2C12 - chains A and B of the 4 polymer chains in the assembly; structure by X-ray diffraction, 2.07 A resolution.

Chain A (and B):
Molecule: Nitroalkane oxidase
From: Fusarium oxysporum
Notes: chain B of this document is another copy of the same molecule, construct and numbering; everything in this record applies to it too
UniProtKB: Q8X1D8 (Q8X1D8_FUSOX); residues 1-439 here = UniProt positions 1-439
Chain sequence (439 residues; numbered 1 to 439; the number before each row is that of its first residue):
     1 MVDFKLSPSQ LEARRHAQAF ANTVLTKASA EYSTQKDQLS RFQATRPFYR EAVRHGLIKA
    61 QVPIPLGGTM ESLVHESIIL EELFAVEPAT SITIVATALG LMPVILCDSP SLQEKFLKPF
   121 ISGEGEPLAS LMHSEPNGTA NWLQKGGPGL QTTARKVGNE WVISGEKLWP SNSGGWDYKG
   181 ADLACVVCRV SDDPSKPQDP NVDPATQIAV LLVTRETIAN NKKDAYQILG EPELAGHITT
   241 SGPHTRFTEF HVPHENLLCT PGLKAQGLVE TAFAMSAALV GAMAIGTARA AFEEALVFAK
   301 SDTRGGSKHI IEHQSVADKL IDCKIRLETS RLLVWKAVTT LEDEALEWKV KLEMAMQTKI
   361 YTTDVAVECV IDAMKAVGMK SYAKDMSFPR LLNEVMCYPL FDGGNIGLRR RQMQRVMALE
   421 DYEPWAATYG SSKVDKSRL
Unresolved in the structure: 1, 432-439
Residues lining bound ligands:
  - FAD (flavin-adenine dinucleotide), molecule 1: L99, L131, M132, H133, S134, G138, T139, A140, N141, W169, P170, S171, L234, T240, F273, C397, L400, F401, D402, G403, G404, I406, G407, L408, R411
  - FAD, molecule 2: R304, I310, H313, V316, K375, A376, V377, G378, M379, Y382
UniProt features mapped onto this chain:
  - active site: D402 (Proton acceptor)
  - binding site (FAD): L131 to S134, T139 to N141, W169 to S171, R304, H313, Q314, K375 to M379, L400 to G404
From the paper describing this entry:
  - catalytic residues: D402
  - contacts within the chain: S276-D402 (hydrogen bond), D402-R409 (hydrogen bond)
  - binding site for spermine: E76, D402
  - specificity-determining residues: F273, L408, R415
  - binding site for flavin-adenine dinucleotide: D402

How chain A and chain B interact:
Pairs across the interface (82; chain A residue first):
  P136(A) - R304(B)  hydrogen bond (backbone-side chain)
  N137(A) - R304(B)  hydrogen bond (backbone-side chain)
  N137(A) - G305(B)  hydrogen bond (backbone-backbone)
  G138(A) - R304(B)
  N141(A) - T303(B)
  N141(A) - R304(B)
  N141(A) - G305(B)
  N141(A) - G306(B)
  Q144(A) - G306(B)
  Q144(A) - S307(B)  hydrogen bond
  P148(A) - G305(B)
  P148(A) - G306(B)
  W169(A) - M379(B)
  W169(A) - K380(B)
  W169(A) - A383(B)  hydrophobic
  E233(A) - A383(B)
  E233(A) - K384(B)  hydrogen bond (backbone-backbone)
  L234(A) - Y382(B)
  L234(A) - K384(B)
  A235(A) - Y382(B)  hydrogen bond (backbone-backbone)
  A235(A) - P389(B)  hydrophobic
  G236(A) - Y382(B)  hydrogen bond (backbone-side chain)
  H237(A) - Y382(B)
  T303(A) - N141(B)
  R304(A) - P136(B)  hydrogen bond (side chain-backbone)
  R304(A) - N137(B)  hydrogen bond (side chain-backbone)
  R304(A) - G138(B)
  R304(A) - N141(B)
  G305(A) - N137(B)  hydrogen bond (backbone-backbone)
  G305(A) - N141(B)
  G305(A) - P148(B)
  G306(A) - N141(B)
  G306(A) - Q144(B)
  G306(A) - P148(B)
  S307(A) - Q144(B)  hydrogen bond
  S315(A) - I406(B)
  S315(A) - R411(B)  hydrogen bond
  K319(A) - I406(B)
  D364(A) - K375(B)  salt bridge
  I371(A) - I371(B)  hydrophobic
  I371(A) - M396(B)  hydrophobic
  M374(A) - L400(B)
  K375(A) - D364(B)  salt bridge
  K375(A) - L400(B)
  K375(A) - I406(B)
  M379(A) - W169(B)
  M379(A) - L400(B)
  M379(A) - F401(B)  hydrophobic
  K380(A) - W169(B)
  S381(A) - L400(B)
  Y382(A) - L234(B)
  Y382(A) - A235(B)  hydrogen bond (backbone-backbone)
  Y382(A) - G236(B)  hydrogen bond (side chain-backbone)
  Y382(A) - H237(B)
  Y382(A) - N393(B)  hydrogen bond (side chain-backbone)
  Y382(A) - E394(B)
  Y382(A) - M396(B)
  Y382(A) - C397(B)
  A383(A) - W169(B)  hydrophobic
  A383(A) - E233(B)
  K384(A) - E233(B)  hydrogen bond (backbone-backbone)
  K384(A) - L234(B)
  P389(A) - A235(B)  hydrophobic
  L392(A) - M396(B)  hydrophobic
  N393(A) - Y382(B)  hydrogen bond (backbone-side chain)
  N393(A) - N393(B)  hydrogen bond
  E394(A) - Y382(B)
  M396(A) - I371(B)  hydrophobic
  M396(A) - M374(B)  hydrophobic
  M396(A) - Y382(B)
  M396(A) - L392(B)  hydrophobic
  C397(A) - Y382(B)
  L400(A) - M374(B)
  L400(A) - K375(B)
  L400(A) - G378(B)
  L400(A) - M379(B)
  L400(A) - S381(B)
  F401(A) - M379(B)  hydrophobic
  I406(A) - S315(B)
  I406(A) - K319(B)
  I406(A) - K375(B)
  R411(A) - S315(B)  hydrogen bond
Interface residues without a listed pair, chain A (49 interface residues in all): T139, A140, G149, P232, I310, H313, V316, V367, G378, P399
Interface residues without a listed pair, chain B (48 interface residues in all): T139, G146, G149, P232, I310, V316, V367, P399

Summary:
The interface between chain A and chain B involves 49 residues on one side and 48 on the other; the contacts
include 19 hydrogen bonds and 2 salt bridges. Among the polar pairs are D364(A)-K375(B), P136(A)-R304(B) and
N137(A)-R304(B). From the paper: the catalytic residue D402(A); a binding site for spermine at E76(A) and
D402(A).
Chain A and chain B are both Nitroalkane oxidase (Fusarium oxysporum); the structure, Crystal Structure of
Nitroalkane Oxidase in Complex with Spermine, a Competitive Inhibitor, was determined by X-ray diffraction,
deposited together with 2C0U.
